7YEV - chains 2 and C of the 22 polymer chains in the assembly; structure by electron microscopy, 3.60 A resolution.

== Chain 2 (and C) ==
Name: RNA helicase
From: Mammalian orthoreovirus 3
Notes: EC 3.6.4.13; chain C of this document is another copy of the same molecule, construct and numbering; everything in this record applies to it too
UniProtKB: C9E874 (C9E874_9REOV); numbering as in UniProt (aligned over 1-1275)
Amino-acid sequence (1275 residues; each row starts with the number of its first residue):
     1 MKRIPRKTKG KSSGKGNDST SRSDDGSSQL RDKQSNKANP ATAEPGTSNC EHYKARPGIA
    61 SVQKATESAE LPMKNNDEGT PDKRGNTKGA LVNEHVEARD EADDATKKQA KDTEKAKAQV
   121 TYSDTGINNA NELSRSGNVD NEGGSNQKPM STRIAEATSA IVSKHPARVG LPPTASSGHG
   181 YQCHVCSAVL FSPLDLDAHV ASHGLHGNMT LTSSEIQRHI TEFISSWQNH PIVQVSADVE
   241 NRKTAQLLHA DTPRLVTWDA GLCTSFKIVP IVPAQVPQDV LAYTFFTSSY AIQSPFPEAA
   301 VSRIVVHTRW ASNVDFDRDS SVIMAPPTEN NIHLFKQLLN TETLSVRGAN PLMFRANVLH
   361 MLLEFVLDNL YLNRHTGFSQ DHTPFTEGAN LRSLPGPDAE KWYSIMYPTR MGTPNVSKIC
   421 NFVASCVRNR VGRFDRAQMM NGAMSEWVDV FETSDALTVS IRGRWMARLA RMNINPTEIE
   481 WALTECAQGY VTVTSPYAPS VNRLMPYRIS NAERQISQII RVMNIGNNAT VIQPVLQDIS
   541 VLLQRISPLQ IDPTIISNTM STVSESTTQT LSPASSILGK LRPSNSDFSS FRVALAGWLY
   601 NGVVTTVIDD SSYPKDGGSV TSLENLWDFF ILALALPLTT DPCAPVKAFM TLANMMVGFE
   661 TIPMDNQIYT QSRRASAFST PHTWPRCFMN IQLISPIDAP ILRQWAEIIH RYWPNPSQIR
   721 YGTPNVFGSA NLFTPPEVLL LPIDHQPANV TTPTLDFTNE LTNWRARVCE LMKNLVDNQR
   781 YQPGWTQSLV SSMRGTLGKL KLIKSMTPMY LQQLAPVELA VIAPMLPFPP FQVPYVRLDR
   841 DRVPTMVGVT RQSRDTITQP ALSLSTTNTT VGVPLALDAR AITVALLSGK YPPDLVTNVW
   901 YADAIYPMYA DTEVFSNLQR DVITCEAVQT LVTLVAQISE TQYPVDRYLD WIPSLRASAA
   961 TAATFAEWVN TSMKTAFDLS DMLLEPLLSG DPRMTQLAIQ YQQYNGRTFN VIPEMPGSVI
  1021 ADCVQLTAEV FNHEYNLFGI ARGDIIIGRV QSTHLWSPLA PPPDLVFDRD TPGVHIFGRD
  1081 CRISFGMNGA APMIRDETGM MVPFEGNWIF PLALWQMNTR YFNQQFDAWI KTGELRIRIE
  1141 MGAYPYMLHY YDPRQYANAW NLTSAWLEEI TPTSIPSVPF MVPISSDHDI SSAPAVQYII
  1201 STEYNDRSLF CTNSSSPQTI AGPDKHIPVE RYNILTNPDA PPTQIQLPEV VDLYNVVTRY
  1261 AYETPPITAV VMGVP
Not modelled in the structure: 1, 13-39, 168-1275 (chain C: 1-179, 204-210, 1275)

== Chain 2 / chain C interface ==
Residue-residue contacts (54):
  E94(2) with G442(C)
  N128(2) with T494(C), hydrogen bond (side chain-backbone); S495(C); P496(C); V1270(C), hydrogen bond (side chain-backbone); M1272(C)
  A130(2) with R503(C), hydrogen bond (backbone-side chain); A1269(C); V1270(C)
  N131(2) with P496(C); A498(C), hydrogen bond (side chain-backbone); P499(C); S500(C); R503(C), hydrogen bond
  V139(2) with G442(C); A443(C); M444(C)
  E142(2) with N390(C); R433(C), salt bridge; S445(C)
  G143(2) with H375(C); M444(C); S445(C), hydrogen bond (backbone-backbone)
  G144(2) with H375(C); G377(C); M444(C)
  S145(2) with T376(C), hydrogen bond (backbone-backbone); G377(C); M444(C)
  K148(2) with S393(C); L394(C), hydrogen bond (side chain-backbone); P395(C); A399(C)
  M150(2) with F378(C); S379(C)
  R153(2) with G377(C); F378(C), hydrogen bond (side chain-backbone); S393(C); Y403(C)
  I154(2) with H382(C)
  E156(2) with A399(C); E400(C), hydrogen bond (side chain-backbone); Y403(C)
  A157(2) with Y403(C); R410(C), hydrogen bond (backbone-side chain)
  A160(2) with Q293(C); Y403(C), hydrophobic
  I161(2) with F385(C), hydrophobic
  V162(2) with A291(C)
  S163(2) with Y290(C); I292(C)
  K164(2) with Y290(C), hydrogen bond (backbone-backbone)
  P166(2) with S289(C); Y290(C)
Other interface residues (no listed pair), chain 2 (27 interface residues in all): L133, D140, Q147, T158, S159, H165
Other interface residues (no listed pair), chain C (40 interface residues in all): T383, G396, R436, Q438, M440

== Overview ==
Chain 2 and chain C form an interface of 27 and 40 residues respectively; the contacts include 12 hydrogen
bonds and 1 salt bridge. Polar pairs include E142(2)-R433(C), N128(2)-T494(C) and N128(2)-V1270(C).
Both chains are RNA helicase (Mammalian orthoreovirus 3). Entry 7YEV (In situ structure of polymerase complex
of mammalian reovirus in the pre-elongation state) was determined by electron microscopy (same publication as
7YED, 7YEZ, 7YF0 and 7YFE).
